Entry 2W6W (X-ray diffraction, 1.99 A resolution); this record covers chain A.

# Chain A
Protein: Myoglobin
Source organism: Physeter catodon
UniProtKB: P02185 (MYG_PHYCA); residues 0-153 here correspond to UniProt positions 1-154 (UniProt number = residue number + 1)
Amino-acid sequence (154 residues; each row starts with the number of its first residue; numbering starts at 0):
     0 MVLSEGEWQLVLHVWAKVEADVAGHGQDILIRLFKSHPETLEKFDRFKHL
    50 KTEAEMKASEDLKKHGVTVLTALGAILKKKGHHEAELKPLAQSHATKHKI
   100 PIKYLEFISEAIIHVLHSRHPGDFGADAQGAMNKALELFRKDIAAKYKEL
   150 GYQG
Disordered / not traced: 0
Swiss-Prot annotation at these positions:
  - binding site (nitrite): His-64
  - binding site (O2): His-64
  - binding site (heme b): His-93
  - modified residue: Ser-3 (Phosphoserine), Thr-67 (Phosphothreonine)
Metal / ion sites: heme Fe near His-93 (its only coordinating residue here)
Residues lining bound ligands:
  - heme (HEM): Leu-32, Thr-39, Lys-42, Phe-43, Arg-45, His-64, Thr-67, Val-68, Ala-71, Leu-72, Leu-89, Ser-92, His-93, His-97, Ile-99, Tyr-103, Leu-104, Ile-107, Ile-111, Phe-138
  - xenon (XE), molecule 1: Trp-7, Ile-75, Leu-76, His-82, Ala-134, Leu-137, Phe-138
  - xenon (XE), molecule 2: Gly-25, Ile-28, Leu-29, Gly-65, Val-68, Leu-69
  - xenon (XE), molecule 3: Leu-89, His-93, Leu-104, Phe-138, Ile-142
  - xenon (XE), molecule 4: Leu-104, Ile-107, Ser-108, Phe-138, Arg-139

# In short
Bound to chain A: heme and 4 copies of xenon. From UniProt: nitrite-binding residue His-64, O2-binding residue
His-64 and heme b-binding residue His-93.
Chain A is Myoglobin (Physeter catodon); the structure, Crystal structure of recombinant Sperm Whale Myoglobin
under 1atm of Xenon, was determined by X-ray diffraction, deposited together with 2W6V and 2W72.
